1YQM - chains C and A of the 3 polymer chains in the assembly; structure by X-ray diffraction, 2.50 A resolution.

[Chain C]
Molecule: 12-nt DNA strand
Sequence (12 nucleotides; each row starts with the number of its first residue):
    18 GTCCAXGTCTAC
Modified residues: 7GU (7-deaza-2'-deoxyguanosine-5'-monophosphate) at position 23
Ion coordination: Ca2+ site 1 near DG24 (its only coordinating residue here); Ca2+ site 2: DC26 (shared with Cys241(A), Leu243(A), Val246(A) of chain A)

[Chain A]
Name: N-glycosylase/DNA lyase
Source organism: Homo sapiens
Notes: EC 3.2.2.-; fragment: 8-oxoguanine DNA glycosylase
Reference sequence: O15527 (OGG1_HUMAN); numbering as in UniProt (aligned over 12-327)
Amino-acid sequence (319 residues; numbered 9 to 327; the number before each row is that of its first residue):
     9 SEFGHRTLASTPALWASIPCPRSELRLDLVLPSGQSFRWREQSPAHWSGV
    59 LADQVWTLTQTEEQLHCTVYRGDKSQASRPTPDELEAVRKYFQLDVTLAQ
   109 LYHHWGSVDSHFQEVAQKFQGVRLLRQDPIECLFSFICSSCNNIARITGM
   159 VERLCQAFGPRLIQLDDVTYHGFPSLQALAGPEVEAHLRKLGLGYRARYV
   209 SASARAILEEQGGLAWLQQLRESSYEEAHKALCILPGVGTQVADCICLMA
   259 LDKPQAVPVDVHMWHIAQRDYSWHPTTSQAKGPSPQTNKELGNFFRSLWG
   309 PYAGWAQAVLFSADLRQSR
Unresolved in the structure: 80-82, 326-327
Differences from the reference sequence: cloning artifact (9-11); engineered mutation Cys149 (Asn in O15527), Gln249 (Lys in O15527)
UniProt features mapped onto this chain:
  - binding site (DNA): Arg154, Arg204, His270, Gln287
  - binding site (8-oxoguanine): Pro266, Asp268, Gln315, Phe319
  - natural variant: Gly12 (G12E: Found in a kidney cancer sample), Arg46 (R46Q: Found in a clear cell renal cell carcinoma sample), Ala85 (A85S: Found in a lung cancer sample), Arg131 (R131Q: Found in a lung cancer sample), Arg154 (R154H: Found in a gastric cancer sample), Ser232 (S232T: Found in a kidney cancer sample)
  - mutagenesis: Asp268 (D268E/Q: No effect on activity; D268N: Decreases activity about 65-fold)
Ion coordination: Ca2+: Cys241, Leu243, Val246 (shared with DC26(C) of chain C)
What the authors report for this chain:
  - binding site for the 12-nt DNA strand (chain C): Gly42
  - mutagenesis - K249Q: abolished catalytic activity (citing earlier work)
  - specificity-determining residues: Gly42 (from molecular simulation)

[Interface between chain C and chain A]
Residue-residue contacts (37; chain C residue first):
  DA22(C) with Cys149(A), base contact; Asn150(A), phosphate contact; Asn151(A), hydrogen bond to the base; Arg154(A), base contact
  7GU_23(C) with Gly42(A), base contact; Phe144(A), base contact; Ser147(A), sugar contact; Asn150(A), sugar contact; Asn151(A), phosphate contact; Ile152(A), hydrogen bond to the phosphate; Gln249(A), hydrogen bond to the phosphate; Met257(A), base contact; Pro266(A), base contact; Asp268(A), base contact; His270(A), salt bridge to the phosphate; Met271(A), base contact; Gln315(A), base contact; Phe319(A), base contact; Leu323(A), phosphate contact
  DG24(C) with Ser147(A), phosphate contact; Ser148(A), hydrogen bond to the base; Cys149(A), hydrogen bond to the phosphate; Asn150(A), hydrogen bond to the phosphate; Tyr203(A), hydrogen bond to the base; Gln249(A), phosphate contact; Val250(A), phosphate contact
  DT25(C) with Gly245(A), phosphate contact; Val246(A), phosphate contact; Gly247(A), hydrogen bond to the phosphate; Thr248(A), hydrogen bond to the phosphate; Gln249(A), hydrogen bond to the phosphate; Val250(A), hydrogen bond to the phosphate
  DC26(C) with Tyr207(A), sugar contact; Leu243(A), phosphate contact; Pro244(A), phosphate contact; Gly245(A), hydrogen bond to the phosphate; Val246(A), hydrogen bond to the phosphate
Interface residues without a listed pair, chain A (28 interface residues in all): Val269

[Overview]
5 residues of chain C face 28 of chain A across their interface, with 13 hydrogen bonds and 1 salt bridge.
Polar pairs include DA22(C)-Asn151(A), DG24(C)-Ser148(A) and DG24(C)-Tyr203(A). From the paper: a binding site
for the 12-nt DNA strand (chain C) at Gly42(A); K249Q of chain A abolishes catalytic activity.
Here chain C is a 12-nt DNA strand and chain A is N-glycosylase/DNA lyase (Homo sapiens). Entry 1YQM
(Catalytically inactive human 8-oxoguanine glycosylase crosslinked to 7-deazaguanine containing DNA) was
determined by X-ray diffraction (same publication as 1YQK, 1YQL and 1YQR).
